PDB entry 4NRB | X-ray diffraction, 2.08 A resolution | chain A

== Chain A ==
Protein: Bromodomain adjacent to zinc finger domain protein 2B
Organism: Homo sapiens
Notes: fragment: Bromodomain (residues 2054-2168)
Reference sequence: Q9UIF8 (BAZ2B_HUMAN); residues 1858-1972 here correspond to UniProt positions 2054-2168 (UniProt number = residue number + 196)
Sequence (117 residues; numbered 1856 to 1972; the number before each row is that of its first residue):
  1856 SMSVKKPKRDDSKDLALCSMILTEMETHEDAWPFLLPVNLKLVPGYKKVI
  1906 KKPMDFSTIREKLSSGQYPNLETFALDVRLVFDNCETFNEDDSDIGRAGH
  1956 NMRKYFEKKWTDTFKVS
Unresolved in the structure: 1970-1972
Construct notes: expression tag (1856-1857)
Small-molecule neighbours: 2LX (N-methyl-2-(tetrahydro-2H-pyran-4-yloxy)benzamide): Trp-1887, Pro-1888, Phe-1889, Val-1893, Val-1898, Tyr-1901, Phe-1943, Asn-1944, Ile-1950
Reported in the primary citation:
  - binding site for 2LX: Pro-1888, Asn-1944

== Overview ==
Chain A binds compound 2LX. From the paper: a binding site for 2LX at Pro-1888 and Asn-1944.
Chain A is Bromodomain adjacent to zinc finger domain protein 2B (Homo sapiens); the structure, Crystal
Structure of the bromodomain of human BAZ2B in complex with compound-1 N01197, was determined by X-ray
diffraction together with 4NR9, 4NRA and 4NRC from the same study.
